8YVF - chains G and A5 of the 71 polymer chains in the assembly; structure by electron microscopy, 2.99 A resolution.

[Chain G]
Name: Major carboxysome shell protein CsoS1A
Organism: Halothiobacillus neapolitanus
UniProt: P45689 (CSOSA_HALNC); residue numbers follow UniProt; this construct covers 1-98
Sequence (98 residues; numbered 1 to 98; the number before each row is that of its first residue):
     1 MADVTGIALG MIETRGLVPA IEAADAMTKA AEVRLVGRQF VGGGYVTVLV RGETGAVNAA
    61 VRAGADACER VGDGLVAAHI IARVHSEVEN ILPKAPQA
Unresolved in the structure: 1-5, 98

[Chain A5]
Name: Carboxysome assembly protein CsoS2B
Organism: Halothiobacillus neapolitanus
UniProt: O85041 (CSOS2_HALNC); residues 592-869 here = UniProt positions 592-869
Sequence (279 residues; row label = number of the first residue in the row):
   591 MPFCTSTPEP EAQSTEQSLT CEGQIISGTS VDASDLVTGN EIGEQQLISG DAYVGAQQTG
   651 CLPTSPRFNQ TGNVQSMGFK NTNQPEQNFA PGEVMPTDFS IQTPARSAQN RITGNDIAPS
   711 GRITGPGMLA TGLITGTPEF RHAARELVGS PQPMAMAMAN RNKAAQAPVV QPEVVATQEK
   771 PELVCAPRSD QMDRVSGEGK ERCHITGDDW SVNKHITGTA GQWASGRNPS MRGNARVVET
   831 SAFANRNVPK PEKPGSKITG SSGNDTQGSL ITYSGGARG
Unresolved in the structure: 591-711, 730-769
Sequence notes: initiating methionine (591)
Cystine bridges: Cys775-Cys793

[Interface between chain G and chain A5]
Contacting residue pairs (26; chain G residue first):
  Asn58(G) - Ser852(A5)  hydrogen bond (side chain-backbone)
  Ala59(G) - Tyr863(A5)  hydrophobic
  Val61(G) - Ile848(A5)  hydrophobic
  Arg62(G) - Ser846(A5)
  Arg62(G) - Ile848(A5)
  Arg62(G) - Ser852(A5)
  Arg62(G) - Asn854(A5)
  Arg62(G) - Tyr863(A5)
  Arg62(G) - Ala867(A5)
  Arg62(G) - Arg868(A5)
  Arg62(G) - Gly869(A5)
  Ala63(G) - Ser864(A5)
  Asp66(G) - Gly865(A5)
  Asp66(G) - Ala867(A5)
  Leu75(G) - Lys847(A5)
  Val76(G) - Lys847(A5)
  Ala77(G) - Lys847(A5)
  Ala78(G) - Lys847(A5)
  Ala78(G) - Ile848(A5)
  Ala78(G) - Thr849(A5)  hydrogen bond (backbone-side chain)
  His79(G) - Thr849(A5)  hydrogen bond
  His79(G) - Gly850(A5)  hydrogen bond (side chain-backbone)
  Ile80(G) - Ile848(A5)  hydrophobic
  Ile80(G) - Thr849(A5)  hydrogen bond (backbone-backbone)
  Ile80(G) - Gly850(A5)
  Ile80(G) - Ser852(A5)
Interface residues without a listed pair, chain G (13 interface residues in all): Ala30
Interface residues without a listed pair, chain A5 (14 interface residues in all): Ser851

[In short]
The interface between chain G and chain A5 involves 13 residues on one side and 14 on the other; the contacts
include 5 hydrogen bonds. Polar contacts include Asn58(G)-Ser852(A5), Ala78(G)-Thr849(A5) and
His79(G)-Thr849(A5).
Chain G is Major carboxysome shell protein CsoS1A and chain A5 is Carboxysome assembly protein CsoS2B, both
from Halothiobacillus neapolitanus; the structure, cryo-EM structure of carboxysomal midi-shell: assembly from
CsoS4A/4B/1A/1B/1C/1D and CsoS2 C-terminal co-expression (T=9 Q=12), was determined by electron microscopy
(same publication as 8YVE, 8YVI and 9F0H).
